PDB entry 3D6H | X-ray diffraction, 2.00 A resolution | chains A and B of the 3 polymer chains in the assembly

Chain A:
Name: Caspase-1
From: Homo sapiens
Notes: EC 3.4.22.36; fragment: Caspase-1 subunit p20
UniProtKB: P29466 (CASP1_HUMAN); residue numbers follow UniProt; this construct covers 120-297
Amino-acid sequence (179 residues; each row starts with the number of its first residue):
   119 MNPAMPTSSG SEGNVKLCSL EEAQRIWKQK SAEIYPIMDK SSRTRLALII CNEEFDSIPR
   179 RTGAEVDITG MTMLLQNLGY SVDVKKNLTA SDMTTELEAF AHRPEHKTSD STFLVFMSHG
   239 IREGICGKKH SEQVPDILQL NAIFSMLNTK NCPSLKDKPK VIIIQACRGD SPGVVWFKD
Unresolved in the structure: 119-131
Sequence notes: expression tag (119); engineered mutation Ser263 (Asn in P29466)
UniProt features mapped onto this chain:
  - active site: His237, Cys285
  - cross-link: Lys134 (Glycyl lysine isopeptide (Lys-Gly) (interchain with G-Cter in ubiquitin))
  - mutagenesis: Cys285 (C285A/S: Loss of protease activity. Loss of SPHK2 cleavage and release in apoptotic cells), Trp294 (W294A: Mediates autoprocessing but is unable to interact with Gasdermin-D (GSDMD) and mediate its cleavage), Asp297 (D297N: In IDL(uncl); abolished cleavage in the interdomain region; when associated with 315-N-N-316)

Chain B:
Name: Caspase-1 precursor
From: Homo sapiens
Notes: EC 3.4.22.36; fragment: Caspase-1 subunit p10
UniProtKB: P29466 (CASP1_HUMAN); residue numbers follow UniProt; this construct covers 317-404
Amino-acid sequence (89 residues; numbered 316 to 404; the number before each row is that of its first residue):
   316 MAIKKAHIEK DFIAFCSSTP DNVSWRHPTM GSVFIGRLIE HMQEYACSCD VEEIFRKVRF
   376 SFEQPDGRAQ MPTTERVTLT RCFYLFPGH
Unresolved in the structure: 316
Sequence notes: expression tag (316)
UniProt features mapped onto this chain:
  - mutagenesis: Ile318 to Lys320 (Abolished ability to cleave IL18), Ile318 (I318N: Mediates autoprocessing but is unable to interact with Gasdermin-D (GSDMD) and mediate its cleavage), Lys320 (K320A: Abolishes cleavage of Gasdermin-D (GSDMD))

Interface between chain A and chain B:
Contacting residue pairs (124; chain A residue first):
  Asn132(A) - Gln358(B)
  Val133(A) - Gln358(B)
  Val133(A) - Pro402(B)  hydrophobic
  Lys134(A) - Gln358(B)  hydrogen bond (backbone-backbone)
  Lys134(A) - Glu359(B)  salt bridge
  Lys134(A) - Cys362(B)
  Lys134(A) - Pro402(B)
  Leu135(A) - Cys362(B)
  Leu135(A) - Pro402(B)
  Leu135(A) - Gly403(B)
  Cys136(A) - Cys362(B)  hydrogen bond (side chain-backbone)
  Cys136(A) - Phe401(B)  hydrophobic
  Cys136(A) - Pro402(B)  hydrogen bond (backbone-backbone)
  Cys136(A) - His404(B)  hydrogen bond (backbone-side chain)
  Ser137(A) - His404(B)
  Glu140(A) - Cys362(B)
  Ile144(A) - Cys362(B)
  Ile144(A) - Tyr399(B)  hydrophobic
  Trp145(A) - Phe401(B)
  Lys148(A) - Cys397(B)
  Lys148(A) - Tyr399(B)
  Ala150(A) - Arg396(B)  hydrogen bond (backbone-side chain)
  Glu151(A) - Arg396(B)
  Glu151(A) - Cys397(B)  hydrogen bond (backbone-backbone)
  Ile152(A) - Arg396(B)
  Ile152(A) - Cys397(B)
  Ile152(A) - Tyr399(B)  hydrophobic
  Tyr153(A) - Asp326(B)  hydrogen bond
  Tyr153(A) - Leu394(B)
  Tyr153(A) - Thr395(B)  hydrogen bond (side chain-backbone)
  Tyr153(A) - Arg396(B)
  Tyr153(A) - Cys397(B)  hydrogen bond (backbone-backbone)
  Tyr153(A) - Phe398(B)  hydrophobic
  Ile155(A) - His404(B)
  Lys158(A) - His404(B)
  Arg161(A) - His404(B)  hydrogen bond (side chain-backbone)
  Arg179(A) - Arg341(B)
  Thr180(A) - Arg341(B)  hydrogen bond (backbone-side chain)
  Thr180(A) - His342(B)
  Thr180(A) - Pro343(B)
  Gly181(A) - Pro343(B)  hydrogen bond (backbone-backbone)
  Gly181(A) - Gly346(B)
  Val184(A) - Thr344(B)
  Val184(A) - Met345(B)
  Asp185(A) - Gly346(B)
  Asp185(A) - Ser347(B)  hydrogen bond
  Asp185(A) - Ile350(B)
  Gly188(A) - Ile354(B)
  Met189(A) - Ile350(B)  hydrophobic
  Met189(A) - Ile354(B)  hydrophobic
  Leu192(A) - Met357(B)  hydrophobic
  Leu196(A) - Met357(B)  hydrophobic
  Tyr198(A) - Phe398(B)
  Tyr198(A) - Leu400(B)
  Ser229(A) - Phe398(B)
  His237(A) - Arg341(B)
  Arg240(A) - Pro335(B)
  Arg240(A) - Asp336(B)  salt bridge
  Asn259(A) - Arg391(B)  hydrogen bond
  Phe262(A) - Glu324(B)
  Phe262(A) - Phe327(B)  hydrophobic
  Phe262(A) - Ala329(B)  hydrophobic
  Phe262(A) - Arg391(B)
  Leu265(A) - Phe327(B)
  Asn266(A) - Ile323(B)
  Asn266(A) - Phe327(B)
  Thr267(A) - His322(B)  hydrogen bond (side chain-backbone)
  Thr267(A) - Ile323(B)  hydrogen bond (backbone-backbone)
  Lys274(A) - Ala321(B)
  Asp275(A) - Lys325(B)  salt bridge
  Asp275(A) - Asp326(B)  hydrogen bond (backbone-side chain)
  Lys276(A) - Asp326(B)
  Pro277(A) - Asp326(B)
  Pro277(A) - Phe398(B)  hydrophobic
  Lys278(A) - Lys325(B)  hydrogen bond (side chain-backbone)
  Lys278(A) - Asp326(B)  hydrogen bond (backbone-backbone)
  Lys278(A) - Phe327(B)
  Lys278(A) - Ile328(B)  hydrogen bond (backbone-backbone)
  Val279(A) - Ile328(B)
  Val279(A) - Phe370(B)  hydrophobic
  Val279(A) - Phe398(B)  hydrophobic
  Ile280(A) - Phe327(B)  hydrophobic
  Ile280(A) - Ile328(B)  hydrogen bond (backbone-backbone)
  Ile280(A) - Ala329(B)
  Ile280(A) - Phe330(B)  hydrogen bond (backbone-backbone)
  Ile281(A) - Phe330(B)
  Ile281(A) - Phe349(B)  hydrophobic
  Ile281(A) - Leu353(B)  hydrophobic
  Ile281(A) - Phe370(B)  hydrophobic
  Ile282(A) - Phe330(B)  hydrogen bond (backbone-backbone)
  Ile282(A) - Cys331(B)
  Ile282(A) - Ser332(B)  hydrogen bond (backbone-backbone)
  Ile282(A) - Phe349(B)
  Gln283(A) - Ser332(B)
  Gln283(A) - Ser339(B)
  Gln283(A) - Trp340(B)
  Gln283(A) - Ser347(B)
  Gln283(A) - Phe349(B)
  Gln283(A) - Ile350(B)
  Ala284(A) - Ser332(B)  hydrogen bond (backbone-side chain)
  Ala284(A) - Ser339(B)  hydrogen bond (backbone-side chain)
  Cys285(A) - Asn337(B)
  Cys285(A) - Val338(B)  hydrophobic
  Cys285(A) - Ser339(B)  hydrogen bond (side chain-backbone)
  Arg286(A) - Cys331(B)
  Arg286(A) - Ser333(B)  hydrogen bond (side chain-backbone)
  Arg286(A) - Thr334(B)
  Arg286(A) - Pro335(B)
  Arg286(A) - Asp336(B)  hydrogen bond (backbone-backbone)
  Arg286(A) - Asn337(B)  hydrogen bond (backbone-backbone)
  Arg286(A) - Thr388(B)
  Arg286(A) - Glu390(B)  salt bridge
  Gly287(A) - Asp336(B)
  Gly287(A) - Asn337(B)
  Gly287(A) - Val338(B)
  Asp288(A) - Asp336(B)  hydrogen bond (backbone-backbone)
  Asp288(A) - Val338(B)
  Ser289(A) - Asp336(B)  hydrogen bond (backbone-backbone)
  Ser289(A) - Asn337(B)  hydrogen bond
  Ser289(A) - Val338(B)  hydrogen bond (backbone-backbone)
  Pro290(A) - Val338(B)  hydrophobic
  Pro290(A) - Ala384(B)
  Gly291(A) - Asn337(B)
  Val292(A) - Ala384(B)  hydrophobic
Also at the interface, not in a pair above, chain A (61 interface residues in all): Leu138, Ala141, Arg163, Arg178, Phe231, Met235, Lys268
Also at the interface, not in a pair above, chain B (54 interface residues in all): Ala361, Ser363, Thr393

Summary:
61 residues of chain A and 54 residues of chain B are in contact; the contacts include 34 hydrogen bonds and 4
salt bridges. Among the polar pairs are Lys134(A)-Glu359(B), Arg240(A)-Asp336(B) and Asp275(A)-Lys325(B).
Chain A is Caspase-1 and chain B is Caspase-1 precursor, both from Homo sapiens; the structure, Crystal
structure of human caspase-1 with a naturally-occurring Asn263->Ser substitution in complex with
3-[2-(2-benzyloxycarbonylamino-3-methyl-butyrylamino)-propionylamino]-4-oxo-pentanoic acid (z-VAD-FMK), was
determined by X-ray diffraction.
